PDB entry 9DR1 | electron microscopy, 3.70 A resolution | chains H and J of the 8 polymer chains in the assembly

Chain H:
Protein: DNA-directed RNA polymerase subunit alpha
From: Escherichia coli
Notes: EC 2.7.7.6
Reference sequence: P0A7Z6 (RPOA_ECO57); residue numbers follow UniProt; this construct covers 5-234
Sequence (231 residues; numbered 5 to 235; the number before each row is that of its first residue):
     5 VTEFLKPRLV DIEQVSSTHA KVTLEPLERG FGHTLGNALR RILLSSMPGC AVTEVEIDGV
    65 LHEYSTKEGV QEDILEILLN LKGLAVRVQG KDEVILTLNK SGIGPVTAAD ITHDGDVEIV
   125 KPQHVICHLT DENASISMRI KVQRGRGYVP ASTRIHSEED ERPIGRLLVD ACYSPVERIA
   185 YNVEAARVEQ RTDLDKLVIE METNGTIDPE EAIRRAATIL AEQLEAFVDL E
Not modelled in the structure: 159-169
Construct notes: expression tag (235)

Chain J:
Protein: DNA-directed RNA polymerase subunit beta'
From: Escherichia coli
Reference sequence: A0A369F490 (A0A369F490_ECOLX); residues 16-1373 here = UniProt positions 16-1373
Sequence (1358 residues; numbered 16 to 1373; the number before each row is that of its first residue):
    16 EFDAIKIALA SPDMIRSWSF GEVKKPETIN YRTFKPERDG LFCARIFGPV KDYECLCGKY
    76 KRLKHRGVIC EKCGVEVTQT KVRRERMGHI ELASPTAHIW FLKSLPSRIG LLLDMPLRDI
   136 ERVLYFESYV VIEGGMTNLE RQQILTEEQY LDALEEFGDE FDAKMGAEAI QALLKSMDLE
   196 QECEQLREEL NETNSETKRK KLTKRIKLLE AFVQSGNKPE WMILTVLPVL PPDLRPLVPL
   256 DGGRFATSDL NDLYRRVINR NNRLKRLLDL AAPDIIVRNE KRMLQEAVDA LLDNGRRGRA
   316 ITGSNKRPLK SLADMIKGKQ GRFRQNLLGK RVDYSGRSVI TVGPYLRLHQ CGLPKKMALE
   376 LFKPFIYGKL ELRGLATTIK AAKKMVEREE AVVWDILDEV IREHPVLLNR APTLHRLGIQ
   436 AFEPVLIEGK AIQLHPLVCA AYNADFDGDQ MAVHVPLTLE AQLEARALMM STNNILSPAN
   496 GEPIIVPSQD VVLGLYYMTR DCVNAKGEGM VLTGPKEAER LYRSGLASLH ARVKVRITEY
   556 EKDANGELVA KTSLKDTTVG RAILWMIVPK GLPYSIVNQA LGKKAISKML NTCYRILGLK
   616 PTVIFADQIM YTGFAYAARS GASVGIDDMV IPEKKHEIIS EAEAEVAEIQ EQFQSGLVTA
   676 GERYNKVIDI WAAANDRVSK AMMDNLQTET VINRDGQEEK QVSFNSIYMM ADSGARGSAA
   736 QIRQLAGMRG LMAKPDGSII ETPITANFRE GLNVLQYFIS THGARKGLAD TALKTANSGY
   796 LTRRLVDVAQ DLVVTEDDCG THEGIMMTPV IEGGDVKEPL RDRVLGRVTA EDVLKPGTAD
   856 ILVPRNTLLH EQWCDLLEEN SVDAVKVRSV VSCDTDFGVC AHCYGRDLAR GHIINKGEAI
   916 GVIAAQSIGE PGTQLTMRTF HIGGAASRAA AESSIQVKNK GSIKLSNVKS VVNSSGKLVI
   976 TSRNTELKLI DEFGRTKESY KVPYGAVLAK GDGEQVAGGE TVANWDPHTM PVITEVSGFV
  1036 RFTDMIDGQT ITRQTDELTG LSSLVVLDSA ERTAGGKDLR PALKIVDAQG NDVLIPGTDM
  1096 PAQYFLPGKA IVQLEDGVQI SSGDTLARIP QESGGTKDIT GGLPRVADLF EARRPKEPAI
  1156 LAEISGIVSF GKETKGKRRL VITPVDGSDP YEEMIPKWRQ LNVFEGERVE RGDVISDGPE
  1216 APHDILRLRG VHAVTRYIVN EVQDVYRLQG VKINDKHIEV IVRQMLRKAT IVNAGSSDFL
  1276 EGEQVEYSRV KIANRELEAN GKVGATYSRD LLGITKASLA TESFISAASF QETTRVLTEA
  1336 AVAGKRDELR GLKENVIVGR LIPAGTGYAY HQDRMRRR
Not modelled in the structure: 934-947, 1127-1133
Ion coordination: Mg2+: Asp462, Asp464 (shared with 1 residue of chain R)

How chain H and chain J interact:
Residue-residue contacts (29):
  Arg44(H) - Arg538(J)
  Leu48(H) - Arg535(J)
  Leu48(H) - Arg538(J)
  Glu80(H) - Arg551(J)
  Glu80(H) - Leu569(J)
  Leu83(H) - Val526(J)  hydrophobic
  Leu83(H) - Leu527(J)
  Asn84(H) - Arg551(J)
  Lys86(H) - Val526(J)
  Lys86(H) - Thr528(J)
  Lys86(H) - Glu532(J)  salt bridge
  Tyr152(H) - Glu532(J)  hydrogen bond
  Tyr152(H) - Arg535(J)
  Tyr152(H) - Leu536(J)  hydrophobic
  Tyr152(H) - Leu541(J)  hydrophobic
  Pro154(H) - Met525(J)  hydrophobic
  Pro154(H) - Leu541(J)  hydrophobic
  Asp174(H) - Glu532(J)
  Cys176(H) - Arg535(J)
  Val180(H) - Arg535(J)
  Glu181(H) - Lys531(J)
  Glu181(H) - Arg535(J)
  Arg182(H) - Glu534(J)  salt bridge
  Arg182(H) - Met581(J)
  Glu188(H) - Tyr360(J)
  Arg191(H) - Asp410(J)  salt bridge
  Thr196(H) - Lys370(J)
  Thr196(H) - Glu443(J)
  Glu206(H) - Lys531(J)
Interface residues without a listed pair, chain H (19 interface residues in all): Leu79, Asp197

Summary:
Chain H and chain J form an interface of 19 and 18 residues respectively, with 1 hydrogen bond and 3 salt
bridges. Polar pairs include Lys86(H)-Glu532(J), Arg182(H)-Glu534(J) and Arg191(H)-Asp410(J). The Mg2+ site is
built by Asp462(J) and Asp464(J).
Chain H is DNA-directed RNA polymerase subunit alpha and chain J is DNA-directed RNA polymerase subunit beta',
both from Escherichia coli; the structure, E. coli RNA polymerase consensus volume with a bound fluoride
riboswitch in the ligand-bound state, was determined by electron microscopy.
